7PET - chains o and I of the 36 polymer chains in the assembly; structure by electron microscopy, 9.50 A resolution (very low resolution: no residue pairs are listed; an interface is given only as per-side residue counts).

== Chain o ==
Protein: Histone H3.2
From: Homo sapiens
UniProtKB: Q71DI3 (H32_HUMAN); residues 0-135 here correspond to UniProt positions 1-136 (UniProt number = residue number + 1)
Amino-acid sequence (136 residues; row label = number of the first residue in the row; numbering starts at 0):
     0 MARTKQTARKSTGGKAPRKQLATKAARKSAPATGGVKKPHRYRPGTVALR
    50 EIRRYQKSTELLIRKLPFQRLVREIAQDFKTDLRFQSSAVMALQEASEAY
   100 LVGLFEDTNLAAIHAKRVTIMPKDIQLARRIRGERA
Unresolved in the structure: 0-36, 134-135
Sequence notes: engineered mutation Ala-110 (Cys111 in Q71DI3)
Swiss-Prot annotation at these positions:
  - modified residue: Arg-2 (Asymmetric dimethylarginine), Thr-3 (Phosphothreonine), Lys-4 (Allysine), Gln-5 (5-glutamyl dopamine), Thr-6 (Phosphothreonine), Arg-8 (Citrulline), Lys-9 (N6,N6,N6-trimethyllysine), Ser-10 (ADP-ribosylserine), Thr-11 (Phosphothreonine), Lys-14 (N6-(2-hydroxyisobutyryl)lysine), Arg-17 (Asymmetric dimethylarginine), Lys-18 (N6-(2-hydroxyisobutyryl)lysine), Lys-23 (N6-(2-hydroxyisobutyryl)lysine), Arg-26 (Citrulline), Lys-27 (N6,N6,N6-trimethyllysine), Ser-28 (ADP-ribosylserine), Lys-36 (N6,N6,N6-trimethyllysine), Lys-37 (N6-methyllysine), Tyr-41 (Phosphotyrosine), Lys-56 (N6,N6,N6-trimethyllysine) and 8 more in UniProt
  - lipidation: Lys-18 (N6-decanoyllysine)

== Chain I ==
Molecule: 702-nt DNA strand
From: synthetic construct
Sequence (702 nucleotides; numbered 1 to 702; the number before each row is that of its first residue):
     1 ATCCCGGATCCCCTGGAGAATCCCGGTGCCGAGGCCGCTCAATTGGTCGT
    51 AGACAGCTCTAGCACCGCTTAAACGCACGTACGCGCTGTCCCCCGCGTTT
   101 TAACCGCCAAGGGGATTACTCCCTAGTCTCCAGGCACGTGTCACATATAT
   151 ACATCCTGTTCCAGTGCCGGACCCGAGCATCCGGATCCCCTGGAGAATCC
   201 CGGTGCCGAGGCCGCTCAATTGGTCGTAGACAGCTCTAGCACCGCTTAAA
   251 CGCACGTACGCGCTGTCCCCCGCGTTTTAACCGCCAAGGGGATTACTCCC
   301 TAGTCTCCAGGCACGTGTCACATATATACATCCTGTTCCAGTGCCGGACC
   351 CGAGCATCCGGATCCCCTGGAGAATCCCGGTGCCGAGGCCGCTCAATTGG
   401 TCGTAGACAGCTCTAGCACCGCTTAAACGCACGTACGCGCTGTCCCCCGC
   451 GTTTTAACCGCCAAGGGGATTACTCCCTAGTCTCCAGGCACGTGTCACAT
   501 ATATACATCCTGTTCCAGTGCCGGACCCGAGCATCCGGATCCCCTGGAGA
   551 ATCCCGGTGCCGAGGCCGCTCAATTGGTCGTAGACAGCTCTAGCACCGCT
   601 TAAACGCACGTACGCGCTGTCCCCCGCGTTTTAACCGCCAAGGGGATTAC
   651 TCCCTAGTCTCCAGGCACGTGTCACATATATACATCCTGTTCCAGTGCCG
   701 AT
Unresolved in the structure: 1-2, 701-702

== Chain o / chain I interface ==
At this resolution (10 A) residue pairs are not listed: 18 residues of chain o and 13 of chain I lie at the interface.

== Overview ==
Chain o and chain I form an interface of 18 and 13 residues respectively.
Here chain o is Histone H3.2 (Homo sapiens) and chain I is a 702-nt DNA strand (synthetic construct). Entry
7PET (The 4x177 nucleosome array containing H1) was determined by electron microscopy (same publication as
7PEU, 7PEV, 7PEW, 7PEX, 7PEY, 7PEZ and 16 further entries).
